1XDS - chains A and B; structure by X-ray diffraction, 2.30 A resolution.

Chain A (and B):
Molecule: Protein RdmB
Source organism: Streptomyces purpurascens
Notes: chain B of this document is another copy of the same molecule, construct and numbering; everything in this record applies to it too
Reference sequence: Q54527 (Q54527_9ACTO); numbering as in UniProt (aligned over 1-374)
Sequence (374 residues; numbered 1 to 374; the number before each row is that of its first residue):
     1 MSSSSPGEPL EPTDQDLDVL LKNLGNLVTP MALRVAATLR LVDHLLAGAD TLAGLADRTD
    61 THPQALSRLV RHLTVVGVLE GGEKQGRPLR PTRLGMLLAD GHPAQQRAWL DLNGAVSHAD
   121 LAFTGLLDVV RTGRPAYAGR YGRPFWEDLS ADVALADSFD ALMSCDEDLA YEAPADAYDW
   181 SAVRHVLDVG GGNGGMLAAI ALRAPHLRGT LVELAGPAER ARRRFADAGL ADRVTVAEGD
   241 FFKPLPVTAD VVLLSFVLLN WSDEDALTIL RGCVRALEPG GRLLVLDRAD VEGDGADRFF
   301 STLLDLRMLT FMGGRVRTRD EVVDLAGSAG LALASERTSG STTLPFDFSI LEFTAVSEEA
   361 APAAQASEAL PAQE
Unresolved in the structure: 1-9, 84-86, 167-175, 358-374 (chain B: 1-8, 47-55, 84-86, 165-171, 358-374)
Differences from the reference sequence: modified residue (1, 31, 96, 163, 196, 308, 312)
Modified / non-standard residues: Mse1 (selenomethionine); Mse31, Mse96, Mse163, Mse196, Mse308, Mse312 (selenomethionine; parent Met)
Curated features (UniProtKB/Swiss-Prot):
  - binding site (S-adenosyl-L-methionine): Y171, G190, E213, D240, F241, S255
  - site: N260 (Required for 4-O-methylation activity), R307 (Required for 10-decarboxylative hydroxylation activity)
  - mutagenesis: C165 (C165S: Approximately equally active as the native enzyme), G190 to G194 (Completely abolishes both the methylation and hydroxylation activities with 10-carboxy-13-deoxycarminomycin), N260 (N260A: Does not affect hydroxylation of 10-carboxy-13-deoxycarminomycin but abolishes the methylation activity), R307 (R307A: Abolishes hydroxylation of 10-carboxy-13-deoxycarminomycin)
Small-molecule neighbours:
  - 11-deoxy-beta-rhodomycin (DRA): W109, V116, F145, F159, Mse163, C165, D176, Mse196, S255, F256, L259, N260, L286, F300, L304, R307, Mse308, F311, Mse312, S339, G340, S341, L344, F346, F348
  - S-adenosylmethionine (SAM): W146, F159, Mse163, D188, G190, G191, G192, E213, L214, P217, G239, D240, F241, F242, S255, F256, V257, N260, W261

Interface between chain A and chain B:
Contacting residue pairs - 140 pairs, chain A then chain B:
  L10(A) with Mse96(B)
  E11(A) with R93(B)
  P12(A) with R93(B); Mse96(B), hydrophobic; L97(B), hydrophobic; H102(B)
  T13(A) with R93(B)
  D16(A) with R93(B), salt bridge; L94(B); L97(B)
  L17(A) with L97(B), hydrophobic; Q106(B)
  L20(A) with Q106(B)
  L21(A) with Q106(B); F299(B); F300(B), hydrophobic
  K22(A) with N23(B); D297(B), salt bridge; F299(B)
  N23(A) with K22(B); N23(B)
  L24(A) with T29(B); P30(B); L33(B); V76(B)
  G25(A) with P30(B); R34(B), hydrogen bond (backbone-side chain)
  N26(A) with P30(B); F299(B)
  L27(A) with L27(B); P30(B), hydrophobic; Mse31(B); R34(B); D120(B)
  V28(A) with F123(B), hydrophobic; L303(B), hydrophobic; L306(B), hydrophobic
  T29(A) with L24(B); F299(B)
  P30(A) with L24(B); G25(B); N26(B); L27(B), hydrophobic
  Mse31(A) with L27(B), hydrophobic; F123(B); T124(B); L126(B)
  A32(A) with L126(B)
  L33(A) with L20(B), hydrophobic; L24(B)
  R34(A) with G25(B), hydrogen bond (side chain-backbone); L27(B)
  V35(A) with L126(B), hydrophobic; L127(B)
  T61(A) with V130(B); R131(B)
  H62(A) with V130(B), hydrogen bond (backbone-backbone); R131(B), hydrogen bond (backbone-backbone); T132(B); G133(B)
  Q64(A) with D263(B), hydrogen bond; R315(B)
  A65(A) with V129(B); V130(B)
  L66(A) with V130(B), hydrophobic
  R68(A) with D305(B), salt bridge; L306(B); L309(B); G314(B), hydrogen bond (side chain-backbone); R315(B)
  R71(A) with R298(B); T302(B)
  H72(A) with T302(B); L306(B)
  V75(A) with R298(B); F299(B); T302(B)
  V76(A) with L24(B)
  T92(A) with L10(B)
  R93(A) with L10(B); E11(B); P12(B); D16(B), salt bridge
  L94(A) with D16(B)
  Mse96(A) with L10(B); P12(B)
  L97(A) with P12(B); D16(B); L17(B), hydrophobic; L20(B), hydrophobic
  H102(A) with P12(B)
  Q106(A) with L17(B); L20(B); L21(B)
  L112(A) with L127(B), hydrophobic
  D120(A) with L27(B)
  L121(A) with T124(B)
  F123(A) with V28(B), hydrophobic; Mse31(B)
  T124(A) with L121(B); T124(B)
  L126(A) with Mse31(B); A32(B); V35(B), hydrophobic
  L127(A) with V35(B)
  V129(A) with A65(B)
  V130(A) with V35(B), hydrophobic; T61(B); H62(B), hydrogen bond (backbone-backbone); A65(B)
  R131(A) with D60(B); T61(B); H62(B), hydrogen bond (backbone-backbone)
  T132(A) with H62(B)
  G133(A) with H62(B)
  R140(A) with T124(B), hydrogen bond; R140(B)
  D297(A) with K22(B), salt bridge
  R298(A) with V75(B)
  F299(A) with L21(B); K22(B); N26(B); T29(B); V75(B); V76(B), hydrophobic
  F300(A) with L21(B), hydrophobic
  T302(A) with R71(B); H72(B)
  L303(A) with V28(B), hydrophobic
  D305(A) with R68(B), salt bridge
  L306(A) with V28(B), hydrophobic; R68(B); H72(B)
  L309(A) with R68(B)
  G314(A) with R68(B), hydrogen bond (backbone-side chain)
  R315(A) with Q64(B), hydrogen bond; R68(B)
  T343(A) with L17(B)
  P345(A) with L17(B); L21(B)
Also at the interface, not in a pair above, chain A (76 interface residues in all): V19, T38, L39, D60, L69, V78, P91, A104, L110, V316, L344
Also at the interface, not in a pair above, chain B (76 interface residues in all): T13, D18, V19, T38, L39, L66, L69, V78, L98, A104, L110, L112, T343, L344, P345

Summary:
The chain A/chain B interface involves 76 residues from each chain; the contacts include 11 hydrogen bonds and
6 salt bridges. Polar pairs include D16(A)-R93(B), K22(A)-D297(B) and R68(A)-D305(B). Chain A binds
S-adenosylmethionine and 11-deoxy-beta-rhodomycin.
Both chains are Protein RdmB (Streptomyces purpurascens). Entry 1XDS (Crystal structure of
Aclacinomycin-10-hydroxylase (RdmB) in complex with S-adenosyl-L-methionine (SAM) and 11-deoxy-beta-rhodomycin
(DbrA)) was determined by X-ray diffraction together with 1XDU from the same study.
